7MJO - chains A and D of the 6 polymer chains in the assembly; structure by electron microscopy, 4.00 A resolution.

== Chain A (and D) ==
Molecule: ATP-sensitive inward rectifier potassium channel 8
Source organism: Rattus norvegicus
Notes: chain D of this document is another copy of the same molecule, construct and numbering; everything in this record applies to it too
UniProtKB: Q63664 (KCNJ8_RAT); residues 1-424 here = UniProt positions 1-424
Chain sequence (424 residues; numbered 1 to 424; the number before each row is that of its first residue):
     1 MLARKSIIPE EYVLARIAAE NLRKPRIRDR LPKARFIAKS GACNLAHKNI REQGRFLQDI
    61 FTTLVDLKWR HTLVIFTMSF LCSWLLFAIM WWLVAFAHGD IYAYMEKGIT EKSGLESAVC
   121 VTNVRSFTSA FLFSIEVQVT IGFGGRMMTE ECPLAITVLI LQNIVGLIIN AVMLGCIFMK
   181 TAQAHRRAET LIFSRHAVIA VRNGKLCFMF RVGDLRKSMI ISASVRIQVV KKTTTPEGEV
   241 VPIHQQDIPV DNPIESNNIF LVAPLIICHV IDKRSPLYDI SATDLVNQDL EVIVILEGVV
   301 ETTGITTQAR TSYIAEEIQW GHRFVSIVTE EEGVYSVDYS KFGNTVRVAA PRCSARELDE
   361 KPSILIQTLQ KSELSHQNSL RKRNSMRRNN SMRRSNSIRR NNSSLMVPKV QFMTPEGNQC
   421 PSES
Disordered / not traced: 1-23, 369-424 (chain D: 1-29, 367-424)
Curated features (UniProtKB/Swiss-Prot):
  - motif: Thr140 to Gly145 (Selectivity filter)
  - site: Asn170 (Role in the control of polyamine-mediated channel gating and in the blocking by intracellular magnesium)
  - modified residue: Ser6 (Phosphoserine)
Cystine bridges: Cys120-Cys152
Metal / ion sites: K+: Thr140 (shared with 1 residue of chain B; 1 residue of chain C; Thr140(D) of chain D)
Residues lining bound ligands:
  - ATP (adenosine-5'-triphosphate), molecule 1: Asn49, Ile50, Arg51
  - ATP, molecule 2: Ile192, Phe193, Arg195, Leu215, Tyr339, Ser340, Phe342, Gly343
  - phosphatidylethanolamine (PTY), molecule 1: Phe56, Leu57, Gln58
  - phosphatidylethanolamine (PTY), molecule 2: Leu57, Gln58, Phe61
  - phosphatidylethanolamine (PTY), molecule 3: Trp69, Arg70, Leu73
  - phosphatidylethanolamine (PTY), molecule 4: Met90, Leu93, Ala97, Leu154
  - phosphatidylethanolamine (PTY), molecule 5: Trp92, Met105, Arg125, Ser126, Phe127, Thr128

== How chain A and chain D interact ==
Pairs across the interface (79; chain A residue first):
  Trp69(A) with Phe61(D), hydrophobic
  Thr77(A) with Ile164(D)
  Phe80(A) with Ile164(D), hydrophobic; Leu167(D), hydrophobic
  Trp84(A) with Asn163(D)
  Thr128(A) with Glu150(D); Ile156(D)
  Ser129(A) with Glu150(D)
  Phe131(A) with Ile160(D), hydrophobic
  Leu132(A) with Met148(D); Thr149(D); Ile156(D), hydrophobic
  Ile135(A) with Ile160(D), hydrophobic
  Val139(A) with Thr140(D); Asn163(D)
  Thr140(A) with Thr140(D)
  Ile141(A) with Val137(D); Thr140(D); Ile141(D); Gly142(D)
  Gly142(A) with Gly142(D)
  Phe143(A) with Gly142(D); Gly144(D); Met147(D)
  Gly145(A) with Met147(D)
  Arg146(A) with Met147(D); Met148(D), hydrogen bond (side chain-backbone)
  Leu174(A) with Ala171(D), hydrophobic; Leu174(D), hydrophobic
  Phe178(A) with Gly175(D); Phe178(D), hydrophobic; Met179(D), hydrophobic
  Thr181(A) with Phe61(D); Val65(D)
  Ala182(A) with Met179(D), hydrophobic
  Ala184(A) with Phe61(D), hydrophobic; Thr62(D), hydrogen bond (backbone-side chain)
  His185(A) with Asp66(D), salt bridge
  Val201(A) with Glu237(D)
  Met219(A) with Gln308(D); Arg310(D)
  Ile221(A) with Glu297(D); Thr306(D); Gln308(D)
  Ser222(A) with Glu297(D), hydrogen bond (backbone-side chain)
  Pro253(A) with Gln246(D)
  Ile254(A) with Asp247(D); Pro249(D)
  Asn258(A) with Arg226(D); Asp247(D)
  Phe260(A) with Gln228(D); Gln245(D); Ile293(D), hydrophobic; Ile295(D), hydrophobic
  Val262(A) with Phe36(D), hydrophobic; His47(D)
  Ala263(A) with Leu45(D), hydrophobic
  Leu265(A) with Gln245(D)
  Glu301(A) with Arg310(D), salt bridge
  Arg323(A) with Glu237(D), hydrogen bond (side chain-backbone); Gly238(D), hydrogen bond (side chain-backbone); Glu239(D)
  Val328(A) with Pro242(D); Ile243(D), hydrophobic
  Gly333(A) with Ala34(D)
  Val334(A) with Ala34(D); Asn44(D)
  Tyr335(A) with Ala34(D), hydrogen bond (side chain-backbone); Arg35(D); Leu45(D), hydrophobic; Ala46(D); Ile243(D), hydrophobic
  Val337(A) with Ala46(D); Lys48(D), hydrogen bond (backbone-backbone)
  Asp338(A) with Asn49(D)
  Tyr339(A) with His47(D), hydrogen bond; Lys48(D); Asn49(D)
  Ser340(A) with Asn49(D)
Interface residues without a listed pair, chain A (54 interface residues in all): Phe76, Leu81, Ile177, Lys180, Arg202, Asn203, Gly204, Asn252, Ser326, Glu330, Ser336
Interface residues without a listed pair, chain D (60 interface residues in all): Leu31, Ile50, Phe133, Glu136, Arg146, Leu159, Ile168, Thr235, Val240, Ile248, Thr307

== In short ==
54 residues of chain A face 60 of chain D across their interface, with 8 hydrogen bonds and 2 salt bridges.
Polar contacts include His185(A)-Asp66(D), Glu301(A)-Arg310(D) and Arg146(A)-Met148(D). Ligands of chain A:
ATP and 5 copies of phosphatidylethanolamine.
Chain A and chain D are both ATP-sensitive inward rectifier potassium channel 8 (Rattus norvegicus); the
structure, Vascular KATP channel: Kir6.1 SUR2B quatrefoil-like conformation 1, was determined by electron
microscopy, deposited together with 7MIT, 7MJP and 7MJQ.
